PDB entry 6N57 | electron microscopy, 3.70 A resolution | chains G and H of the 7 polymer chains in the assembly

Chain G (and H):
Molecule: DNA-directed RNA polymerase subunit alpha
Organism: Escherichia coli
Notes: EC 2.7.7.6; chain H of this document is another copy of the same molecule, construct and numbering; everything in this record applies to it too
UniProtKB: P0A7Z4 (RPOA_ECOLI); residue numbers follow UniProt; this construct covers 1-329
Chain sequence (329 residues; numbered 1 to 329; the number before each row is that of its first residue):
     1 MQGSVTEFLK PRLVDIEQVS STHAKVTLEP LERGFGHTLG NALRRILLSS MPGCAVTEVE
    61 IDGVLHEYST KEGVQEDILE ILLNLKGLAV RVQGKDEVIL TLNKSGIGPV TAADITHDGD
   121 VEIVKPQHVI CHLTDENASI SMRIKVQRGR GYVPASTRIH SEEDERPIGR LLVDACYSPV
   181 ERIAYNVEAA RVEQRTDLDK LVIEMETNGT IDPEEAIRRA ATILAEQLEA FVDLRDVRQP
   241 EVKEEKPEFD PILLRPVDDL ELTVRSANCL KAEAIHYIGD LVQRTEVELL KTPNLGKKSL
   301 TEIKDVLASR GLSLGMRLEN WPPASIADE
Not modelled in the structure: 1-7, 236-329 (chain H: 1-3, 159-170, 235-329)
UniProt features mapped onto this chain:
  - region: E162 to E165 (Required for interaction with Crp at class II promoters)
  - modified residue: R265 (ADP-ribosylarginine), K297 (N6-acetyllysine), K298 (N6-acetyllysine)
  - mutagenesis: R45 (R45C: In rpoA112; temperature-sensitive, blocks RNA polymerase assembly), E162 to E165 (5-fold decrease in CRP-class II promoter-dependent transcription), E165 (E165K: 5-fold decrease in CRP-class II promoter-dependent transcription), R191 (R191C: In rpoA101; temperature-sensitive)

Interface between chain G and chain H:
Pairs across the interface (60):
  F8(G) - R150(H)
  F8(G) - I223(H)  hydrophobic
  F8(G) - Q227(H)
  L9(G) - Q227(H)
  K10(G) - E226(H)
  K10(G) - E229(H)  salt bridge
  P11(G) - Q227(H)
  P11(G) - A230(H)
  P11(G) - F231(H)
  L13(G) - F231(H)  hydrophobic
  L28(G) - F231(H)  hydrophobic
  E32(G) - R150(H)  salt bridge
  G34(G) - R45(H)  hydrogen bond (backbone-side chain)
  F35(G) - I46(H)  hydrophobic
  F35(G) - I223(H)  hydrophobic
  F35(G) - Q227(H)
  H37(G) - R45(H)
  T38(G) - R45(H)  hydrogen bond
  L39(G) - L228(H)  hydrophobic
  N41(G) - N41(H)
  A42(G) - T38(H)
  R45(G) - G34(H)
  R45(G) - T38(H)
  I46(G) - F35(H)  hydrophobic
  S49(G) - F35(H)
  S50(G) - F8(H)
  R150(G) - V5(H)
  R150(G) - E7(H)
  R150(G) - F8(H)
  R150(G) - E32(H)  salt bridge
  H160(G) - Q194(H)
  R218(G) - A230(H)
  R218(G) - F231(H)  hydrogen bond (side chain-backbone)
  R218(G) - D233(H)
  A221(G) - F231(H)  hydrophobic
  T222(G) - D233(H)  hydrogen bond
  I223(G) - F8(H)  hydrophobic
  I223(G) - F35(H)  hydrophobic
  L224(G) - L224(H)  hydrophobic
  L224(G) - L228(H)  hydrophobic
  A225(G) - V232(H)  hydrophobic
  Q227(G) - F8(H)
  Q227(G) - L31(H)
  Q227(G) - F35(H)
  Q227(G) - L39(H)
  L228(G) - L39(H)  hydrophobic
  L228(G) - A221(H)  hydrophobic
  L228(G) - L224(H)  hydrophobic
  A230(G) - P11(H)
  F231(G) - L28(H)  hydrophobic
  F231(G) - L43(H)  hydrophobic
  F231(G) - L201(H)  hydrophobic
  F231(G) - A221(H)  hydrophobic
  V232(G) - R218(H)
  V232(G) - T222(H)
  L234(G) - L13(H)  hydrophobic
  L234(G) - I16(H)  hydrophobic
  L234(G) - E214(H)
  L234(G) - R218(H)  hydrogen bond (backbone-side chain)
  R235(G) - L13(H)
Also at the interface, not in a pair above, chain G (37 interface residues in all): R12, L31, P52, D233
Also at the interface, not in a pair above, chain H (41 interface residues in all): T6, L9, K10, A42, S50, I203, I217

Summary:
The interface between chain G and chain H involves 37 residues on one side and 41 on the other, with 5
hydrogen bonds and 3 salt bridges. Among the polar pairs are K10(G)-E229(H), E32(G)-R150(H) and G34(G)-R45(H).
Both chains are DNA-directed RNA polymerase subunit alpha (Escherichia coli). Entry 6N57 (Cryo-EM structure of
Escherichia coli RNAP polymerase bound with TraR in conformation I) was determined by electron microscopy
(same publication as 6N58, 6OUL and 6P1K).
